Entry 8SWT (X-ray diffraction, 1.66 A resolution); this record covers chain A.

# Chain A
Protein: Purine nucleoside phosphorylase
Organism: Bacteroides fragilis NCTC 9343
Reference sequence: Q5LAA3 (Q5LAA3_BACFN); residues 2-272 here correspond to UniProt positions 1-271 (UniProt number = residue number - 1)
Amino-acid sequence (294 residues; row label = number of the first residue in the row; numbers below 1 keep their minus sign (Met-21 is residue -21)):
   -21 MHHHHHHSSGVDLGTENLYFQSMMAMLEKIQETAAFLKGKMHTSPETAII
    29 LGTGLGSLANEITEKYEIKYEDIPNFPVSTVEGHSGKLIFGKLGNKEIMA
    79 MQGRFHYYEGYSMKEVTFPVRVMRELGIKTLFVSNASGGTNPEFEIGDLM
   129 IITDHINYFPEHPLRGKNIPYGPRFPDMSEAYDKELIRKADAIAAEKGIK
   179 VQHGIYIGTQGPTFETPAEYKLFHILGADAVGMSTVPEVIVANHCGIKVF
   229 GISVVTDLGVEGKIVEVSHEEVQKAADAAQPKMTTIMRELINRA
Disordered / not traced: -21 to -6
Sequence notes: initiating methionine (-21); expression tag (-20 to 1)
Small-molecule neighbours: Forodesine (IMH; 1,4-dideoxy-4-aza-1-(S)-(9-deazahypoxanthin-9-yl)-D-ribitol): Thr31, His84, Tyr86, Ala114, Ser115, Gly116, Phe153, Phe192, Glu193, Tyr198, Val209, Gly210, Met211, Ser212, Thr234, Asp235, His247, Val250

# Summary
Ligands of chain A: Forodesine.
Chain A is Purine nucleoside phosphorylase (Bacteroides fragilis NCTC 9343); the structure, Structure of
Bacteroides fragilis PNP bound to transition state analog IMMUCILLIN H and sulfate, was determined by X-ray
diffraction (same publication as 8SWP, 8SWQ, 8SWR, 8SWS and 8SWU).
